4MTR - chains A and B; structure by X-ray diffraction, 1.83 A resolution.

[Chain A (and B)]
Protein: Lactoylglutathione lyase
Organism: Pseudomonas aeruginosa
Notes: EC 4.4.1.5; chain B of this document is another copy of the same molecule, construct and numbering; everything in this record applies to it too
Reference sequence: Q9I5L8 (Q9I5L8_PSEAE); residue numbers follow UniProt; this construct covers 1-131
Sequence (131 residues; each row starts with the number of its first residue):
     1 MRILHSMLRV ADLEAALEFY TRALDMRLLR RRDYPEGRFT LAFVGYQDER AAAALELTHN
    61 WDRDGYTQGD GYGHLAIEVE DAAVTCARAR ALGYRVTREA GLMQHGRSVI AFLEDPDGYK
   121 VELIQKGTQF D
Disordered / not traced: 100-108, 129-131 (chain B: 99-108, 128-131)
Ion coordination: Zn2+ site 1: His5, Glu56 (shared with His74(B), Glu122(B) of chain B); Zn2+ site 2: His74, Glu122 (shared with His5(B), Glu56(B) of chain B)

[Interface between chain A and chain B]
Pairs across the interface (91; chain A residue first):
  Met1(A) - Leu24(B)
  Met1(A) - Tyr46(B)
  Met1(A) - Ile77(B)  hydrophobic
  Met1(A) - Glu78(B)
  Met1(A) - Val79(B)  hydrophobic
  Arg2(A) - Tyr46(B)
  Arg2(A) - Ile77(B)
  Arg2(A) - Glu78(B)  salt bridge
  Ile3(A) - Ala53(B)
  Ile3(A) - Ala54(B)
  Ile3(A) - Leu55(B)
  Ile3(A) - Leu75(B)  hydrophobic
  Ile3(A) - Ala76(B)
  Leu4(A) - Ala76(B)  hydrogen bond (backbone-backbone)
  Leu4(A) - Ile77(B)
  Leu4(A) - Glu78(B)
  Leu4(A) - Ile124(B)  hydrophobic
  His5(A) - His74(B)
  His5(A) - Leu75(B)
  His5(A) - Ala76(B)  hydrogen bond (backbone-backbone)
  His5(A) - Glu122(B)  salt bridge
  His5(A) - Ile124(B)
  Ser6(A) - Ser6(B)
  Ser6(A) - Tyr72(B)
  Ser6(A) - His74(B)
  Ser6(A) - Leu75(B)
  Met7(A) - Tyr72(B)
  Met7(A) - Gly73(B)  hydrogen bond (backbone-backbone)
  Met7(A) - His74(B)  hydrogen bond (backbone-backbone)
  Leu8(A) - Gly71(B)
  Leu8(A) - Tyr72(B)  hydrophobic
  Arg9(A) - Asp70(B)  hydrogen bond (side chain-backbone)
  Arg9(A) - Gly71(B)  hydrogen bond (backbone-backbone)
  Arg9(A) - Tyr72(B)
  Arg9(A) - Gly73(B)
  Leu24(A) - Met1(B)
  Asp25(A) - Met1(B)
  Tyr46(A) - Met1(B)
  Tyr46(A) - Arg2(B)
  Ala53(A) - Ile3(B)
  Ala53(A) - Ala53(B)  hydrophobic
  Ala54(A) - Ile3(B)
  Leu55(A) - Ile3(B)
  Glu56(A) - His74(B)  salt bridge
  Arg63(A) - Asp70(B)  salt bridge
  Tyr66(A) - Asp70(B)
  Tyr66(A) - Gly71(B)
  Thr67(A) - Gly69(B)
  Thr67(A) - Asp70(B)  hydrogen bond (backbone-backbone)
  Thr67(A) - Gly71(B)  hydrogen bond (backbone-backbone)
  Gln68(A) - Gly69(B)
  Gly69(A) - Thr67(B)
  Gly69(A) - Gly69(B)
  Asp70(A) - Arg9(B)  hydrogen bond (backbone-side chain)
  Asp70(A) - Arg63(B)  salt bridge
  Asp70(A) - Tyr66(B)
  Asp70(A) - Thr67(B)  hydrogen bond (side chain-backbone)
  Gly71(A) - Leu8(B)
  Gly71(A) - Arg9(B)  hydrogen bond (backbone-backbone)
  Gly71(A) - Tyr66(B)
  Gly71(A) - Thr67(B)  hydrogen bond (backbone-backbone)
  Gly71(A) - Gln68(B)
  Gly71(A) - Tyr119(B)  hydrogen bond (backbone-side chain)
  Tyr72(A) - Met7(B)
  Tyr72(A) - Leu8(B)  hydrophobic
  Tyr72(A) - Arg9(B)  hydrogen bond (backbone-side chain)
  Tyr72(A) - Tyr72(B)  hydrophobic
  Tyr72(A) - Tyr119(B)
  Gly73(A) - Met7(B)  hydrogen bond (backbone-backbone)
  Gly73(A) - Arg9(B)
  His74(A) - His5(B)
  His74(A) - Ser6(B)
  His74(A) - Met7(B)  hydrogen bond (backbone-backbone)
  His74(A) - Glu56(B)  salt bridge
  Leu75(A) - Ile3(B)  hydrophobic
  Leu75(A) - His5(B)
  Leu75(A) - Ser6(B)
  Ala76(A) - Ile3(B)
  Ala76(A) - Leu4(B)  hydrogen bond (backbone-backbone)
  Ala76(A) - His5(B)  hydrogen bond (backbone-backbone)
  Ile77(A) - Arg2(B)
  Ile77(A) - Leu4(B)
  Glu78(A) - Met1(B)
  Glu78(A) - Arg2(B)  salt bridge
  Glu78(A) - Leu4(B)
  Val79(A) - Met1(B)  hydrophobic
  Tyr119(A) - Gly71(B)  hydrogen bond (side chain-backbone)
  Tyr119(A) - Tyr72(B)
  Glu122(A) - His5(B)  salt bridge
  Ile124(A) - Leu4(B)  hydrophobic
  Ile124(A) - His5(B)
Also at the interface, not in a pair above, chain A (35 interface residues in all): Met26
Also at the interface, not in a pair above, chain B (35 interface residues in all): Asp25, Met26

[In short]
The chain A/chain B interface involves 35 residues from each chain, with 19 hydrogen bonds and 8 salt bridges.
Polar pairs include Arg2(A)-Glu78(B), His5(A)-Glu122(B) and Glu56(A)-His74(B). His5(A) and Glu56(A) form the
Zn2+ site 1. His74(A) and Glu122(A) coordinate Zn2+ site 2.
Both chains are Lactoylglutathione lyase (Pseudomonas aeruginosa). Entry 4MTR (Zn-bound GloA2) was determined
by X-ray diffraction (same publication as 4MTQ, 4MTS and 4MTT).
